Entry 4V0C (X-ray diffraction, 2.86 A resolution); this record covers chains A and B of the 4 polymer chains in the assembly.

# Chain A (and B)
Molecule: Potassium voltage-gated channel subfamily kqt member 1
Organism: Homo sapiens
Notes: fragment: proximal c-terminal domain, residues 352-396 and residues 502-539; chain B of this document is another copy of the same molecule, construct and numbering; everything in this record applies to it too
UniProt: P51787 (KCNQ1_HUMAN); numbering as in UniProt; present here: 352-396, 504-539
Chain sequence (112 residues; numbered 324 to 539 plus 1 insertion-coded residue; 105 numbers in that range are skipped by the numbering (no residue carries them; nothing is unmodelled there); the number before each row is that of its first residue):
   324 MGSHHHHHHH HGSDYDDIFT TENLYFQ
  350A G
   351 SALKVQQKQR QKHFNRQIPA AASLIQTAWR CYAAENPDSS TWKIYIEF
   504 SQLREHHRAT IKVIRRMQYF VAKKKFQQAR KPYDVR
Not modelled in the structure: 324-329, 346-350, 350A, 536-539 (chain B: 324-350, 350A, 351-353, 536-539)
Construct notes: expression tag (324-350, 350A, 351); engineered mutation Glu397 (His502 in P51787), Phe398 (Ile503 in P51787)
Curated features (UniProtKB/Swiss-Prot):
  - region: Ala370 to Tyr382 (Interaction with CALM), Lys515 to Phe529 (Interaction with CALM), Pro535 to Arg539 (Interaction with KCNE1 C-terminus)

# How chain A and chain B interact
Residue-residue contacts - 62 pairs, chain A then chain B:
  His363(A) with Ala532(B), hydrogen bond (side chain-backbone); Arg533(B); Lys534(B); Pro535(B)
  Gln367(A) with Ala532(B), hydrogen bond (side chain-backbone); Arg533(B)
  Ala370(A) with Phe529(B); Ala532(B), hydrophobic
  Ala371(A) with Phe529(B), hydrophobic
  Ser373(A) with Ala525(B)
  Leu374(A) with Tyr522(B), hydrophobic; Phe529(B), hydrophobic
  Thr377(A) with Gln521(B); Tyr522(B); Ala525(B)
  Ala378(A) with Tyr522(B), hydrophobic
  Arg380(A) with Arg518(B), hydrogen bond (backbone-side chain)
  Cys381(A) with Arg518(B), hydrogen bond (side chain-backbone); Arg519(B)
  Ala384(A) with Lys515(B); Arg518(B)
  Asp388(A) with Asp388(B)
  Thr391(A) with Arg518(B), hydrogen bond
  Trp392(A) with Arg511(B); Ile514(B), hydrophobic
  Ile394(A) with Arg518(B)
  Tyr395(A) with Ile514(B); Arg518(B), hydrogen bond
  Phe398(A) with Leu506(B); Arg507(B); His510(B)
  Leu506(A) with Phe398(B), hydrophobic; Leu506(B), hydrophobic
  Arg507(A) with Phe398(B); Arg507(B)
  His510(A) with Phe398(B)
  Arg511(A) with Trp392(B)
  Ile514(A) with Trp392(B), hydrophobic; Tyr395(B)
  Lys515(A) with Ala384(B)
  Arg518(A) with Arg380(B), hydrogen bond (side chain-backbone); Cys381(B); Thr391(B), hydrogen bond; Ile394(B); Tyr395(B), hydrogen bond
  Gln521(A) with Thr377(B)
  Tyr522(A) with Leu374(B), hydrophobic; Thr377(B); Ala378(B), hydrophobic; Cys381(B), hydrophobic
  Ala525(A) with Thr377(B)
  Phe529(A) with Ala370(B); Ala371(B); Leu374(B), hydrophobic
  Ala532(A) with His363(B), hydrogen bond (backbone-side chain); Arg366(B); Gln367(B), hydrogen bond (backbone-side chain); Ala370(B), hydrophobic
  Arg533(A) with His363(B), hydrogen bond (backbone-side chain); Gln367(B)
  Lys534(A) with His363(B), hydrogen bond (backbone-side chain)
  Pro535(A) with His363(B)
Interface residues without a listed pair, chain A (37 interface residues in all): Arg366, Pro387, Arg519, Lys526, Lys528
Interface residues without a listed pair, chain B (37 interface residues in all): Ser373, Pro387, Lys526, Lys528

# Summary
The chain A/chain B interface involves 37 residues from each chain; the contacts include 13 hydrogen bonds.
Polar contacts include His363(A)-Ala532(B), Gln367(A)-Ala532(B) and Arg380(A)-Arg518(B).
Both chains are Potassium voltage-gated channel subfamily kqt member 1 (Homo sapiens). Entry 4V0C (Crystal
Structure of the Kv7.1 proximal C-terminal Domain in Complex with Calmodulin) was determined by X-ray
diffraction (same publication as 4UMO).
